8AW1 - chain A; structure by X-ray diffraction, 2.14 A resolution.

# Chain A
Name: Hepatocyte growth factor receptor
Source organism: Homo sapiens
Notes: EC 2.7.10.1; fragment: kinase domain
UniProtKB: P08581 (MET_HUMAN); residue numbers follow UniProt; this construct covers 1051-1349
Sequence (299 residues; each row starts with the number of its first residue):
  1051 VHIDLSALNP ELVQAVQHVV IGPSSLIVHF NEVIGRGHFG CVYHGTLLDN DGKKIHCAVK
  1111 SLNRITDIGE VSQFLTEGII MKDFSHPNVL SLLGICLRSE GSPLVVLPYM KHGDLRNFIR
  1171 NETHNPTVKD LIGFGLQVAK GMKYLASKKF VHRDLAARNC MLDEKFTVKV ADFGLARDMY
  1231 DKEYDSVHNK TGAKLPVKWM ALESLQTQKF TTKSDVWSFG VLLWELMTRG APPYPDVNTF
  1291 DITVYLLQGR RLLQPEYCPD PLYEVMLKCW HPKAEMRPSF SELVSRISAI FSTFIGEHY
Disordered / not traced: 1051-1065, 1114-1119, 1149-1151, 1236-1243, 1346-1349
Sequence notes: engineered mutation Asp1235 (Tyr in P08581)
Swiss-Prot annotation at these positions:
  - active site: Asp1204 (Proton acceptor)
  - binding site (ATP): Ile1084 to Val1092, Lys1110
  - modified residue: Tyr1230 (Phosphotyrosine), Tyr1234 (Phosphotyrosine), Thr1289 (Phosphothreonine), Tyr1349 (Phosphotyrosine)
Residues lining bound ligands: Tepotinib (3E8; 3-[1-(3-{5-[(1-methylpiperidin-4-yl)methoxy]pyrimidin-2-yl}benzyl)-6-oxo-1,6-dihydropyridazin-3-yl]benzonitrile): Ile1084, Gly1085, Val1092, Ala1108, Leu1140, Leu1157, Pro1158, Tyr1159, Met1160, Lys1161, His1162, Gly1163, Asp1164, Asn1167, Arg1208, Asn1209, Met1211, Ala1221, Asp1222, Ala1226, Tyr1230, Asp1231
Reported in the primary citation:
  - binding site for Tepotinib: Tyr1230
  - conformationally variable residues (order/disorder transition, register shift): Glu1233, Tyr1234, Asp1235, Ser1236 to Ala1243
  - mutagenesis - L1195V, Y1235D: decreased binding to Tepotinib
  - post-translational modification sites: Tyr1194 (citing earlier work)
  - mutagenesis - Y1230C: decreased stability in response to Tepotinib

# Summary
Ligands of chain A: Tepotinib. UniProt lists active-site residue Asp1204 and 10 ATP-binding residues. From the
paper: a binding site for Tepotinib at Tyr1230; L1195V and Y1235D reduce binding to Tepotinib.
Chain A is Hepatocyte growth factor receptor (Homo sapiens); the structure, c-MET Y1235D mutant in complex
with Tepotinib, was determined by X-ray diffraction (same publication as 8AU3 and 8AU5).
